PDB entry 3R50 | X-ray diffraction, 2.27 A resolution | chains B and D of the 4 polymer chains in the assembly

== Chain B (and D) ==
Protein: Ipomoelin
From: Ipomoea batatas
Notes: chain D of this document is another copy of the same molecule, construct and numbering; everything in this record applies to it too
Reference sequence: P93193 (P93193_IPOBA); residues 1-154 here = UniProt positions 1-154
Amino-acid sequence (160 residues; each row starts with the number of its first residue; numbers below 1 keep their minus sign (His-5 is residue -5)):
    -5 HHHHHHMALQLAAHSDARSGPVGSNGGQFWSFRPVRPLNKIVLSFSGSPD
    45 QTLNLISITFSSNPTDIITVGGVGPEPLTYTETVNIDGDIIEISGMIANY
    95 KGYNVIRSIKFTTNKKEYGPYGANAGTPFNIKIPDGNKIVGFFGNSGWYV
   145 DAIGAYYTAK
Disordered / not traced: -5 to 0 (chain D: -5 to 1)
Sequence notes: expression tag (-5 to 0)

== How chain B and chain D interact ==
Residue-residue contacts - 47 pairs, chain B then chain D:
  Met1(B) with Thr121(D), hydrogen bond
  Ala2(B) with Thr121(D)
  Leu3(B) with Pro122(D); Phe123(D), hydrophobic; Asn124(D)
  Gln4(B) with Val16(D); Gly17(D), hydrogen bond (side chain-backbone); Ile91(D); Pro122(D), hydrogen bond (backbone-backbone); Phe123(D); Asn124(D), hydrogen bond (backbone-backbone)
  Leu5(B) with Asn124(D)
  Ala6(B) with Ser13(D); Gly14(D); Val16(D), hydrophobic; Asn124(D), hydrogen bond (backbone-backbone); Ile125(D), hydrophobic
  Ala7(B) with Arg12(D); Ser13(D); Gly14(D), hydrogen bond (backbone-backbone)
  His8(B) with Arg12(D); Tyr151(D)
  Ser9(B) with Ala11(D); Arg12(D), hydrogen bond (backbone-backbone)
  Asp10(B) with Arg12(D)
  Ala11(B) with Ser9(D); Ala11(D)
  Arg12(B) with His8(D); Ser9(D), hydrogen bond (backbone-backbone); Arg12(D)
  Ser13(B) with Ala6(D); Ala7(D)
  Gly14(B) with Ala6(D); Ala7(D), hydrogen bond (backbone-backbone)
  Val16(B) with Gln4(D); Ala6(D), hydrophobic
  Gly17(B) with Gln4(D), hydrogen bond (backbone-side chain)
  Ile91(B) with Gln4(D)
  Thr121(B) with Ala2(D)
  Pro122(B) with Leu3(D); Gln4(D), hydrogen bond (backbone-backbone)
  Phe123(B) with Gln4(D)
  Asn124(B) with Gln4(D), hydrogen bond (backbone-backbone); Leu5(D); Ala6(D), hydrogen bond (backbone-backbone)
  Ile125(B) with Ala6(D), hydrophobic
  Tyr151(B) with His8(D)
Interface residues without a listed pair, chain B (24 interface residues in all): Lys126
Interface residues without a listed pair, chain D (22 interface residues in all): Asp10

== Summary ==
The interface between chain B and chain D involves 24 residues on one side and 22 on the other, with 13
hydrogen bonds. Polar pairs include Met1(B)-Thr121(D), Gln4(B)-Gly17(D) and Gln4(B)-Pro122(D).
Both chains are Ipomoelin (Ipomoea batatas). Entry 3R50 (Structure analysis of a wound-inducible lectin
ipomoelin from sweet potato) was determined by X-ray diffraction together with 4DDN, 3R51 and 3R52 from the
same study.
